Entry 8UCP (electron microscopy, 3.28 A resolution); this record covers chains b and i of the 10 polymer chains in the assembly.

# Chain b
Molecule: Cytochrome c oxidase subunit 2
From: Komagataella pastoris
Sequence (236 residues; each row starts with the number of its first residue):
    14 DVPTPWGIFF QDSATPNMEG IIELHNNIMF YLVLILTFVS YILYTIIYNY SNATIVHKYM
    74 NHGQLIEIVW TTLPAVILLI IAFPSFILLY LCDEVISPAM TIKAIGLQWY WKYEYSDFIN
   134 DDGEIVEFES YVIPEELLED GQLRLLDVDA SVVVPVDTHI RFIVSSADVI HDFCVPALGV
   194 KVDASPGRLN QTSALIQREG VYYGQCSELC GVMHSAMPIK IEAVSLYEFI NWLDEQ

# Chain i
Molecule: Cytochrome c oxidase subunit 9
From: Komagataella pastoris
UniProt: A0A1G4KPQ9 (A0A1G4KPQ9_KOMPC); residue numbers follow UniProt; this construct covers 5-60
Sequence (56 residues; each row starts with the number of its first residue):
     5 SLTRIQGSVK RRILTDISVG LTLGFGFASY WWWGVHKPTV AHRENYYIEL AKKKKA

# How chain b and chain i interact
Contacting residue pairs (23; chain b residue first):
  S26(b) with Y51(i)
  E32(b) with R47(i), salt bridge; Y51(i)
  N39(b) with W35(i); W36(i); H40(i), hydrogen bond
  N40(b) with W36(i)
  M42(b) with W35(i)
  F43(b) with A32(i)
  V46(b) with F31(i)
  L47(b) with L25(i), hydrophobic; F29(i), hydrophobic
  T50(b) with G28(i); F31(i)
  F51(b) with G24(i)
  Y54(b) with V23(i); G24(i)
  T58(b) with D20(i)
  Y63(b) with R16(i)
  H70(b) with V13(i)
  M73(b) with I17(i), hydrophobic
  Q210(b) with Y51(i)
  R211(b) with Y51(i)
Also at the interface, not in a pair above, chain b (21 interface residues in all): A27, E36, I55, D170
Also at the interface, not in a pair above, chain i (21 interface residues in all): I21, L27, S33, L54, K58

# In short
Chain b and chain i each contribute 21 residues to their interface; the contacts include 1 hydrogen bond and 1
salt bridge. Polar contacts include E32(b)-R47(i) and N39(b)-H40(i).
Chain b is Cytochrome c oxidase subunit 2 and chain i is Cytochrome c oxidase subunit 9, both from
Komagataella pastoris; the structure, Komagataella pastoris Cytochrome c oxidase in complex with human VMAT2
and Serotonin, was determined by electron microscopy.
